PDB entry 8EVU | electron microscopy, 2.58 A resolution | chains D and F of the 6 polymer chains in the assembly

[Chain D]
Protein: Na(+)-translocating NADH-quinone reductase subunit D
From: Vibrio cholerae O395
Notes: EC 7.2.1.1
UniProtKB: Q9X4Q6 (NQRD_VIBCH); residues 1-210 here = UniProt positions 1-210
Amino-acid sequence (210 residues; row label = number of the first residue in the row):
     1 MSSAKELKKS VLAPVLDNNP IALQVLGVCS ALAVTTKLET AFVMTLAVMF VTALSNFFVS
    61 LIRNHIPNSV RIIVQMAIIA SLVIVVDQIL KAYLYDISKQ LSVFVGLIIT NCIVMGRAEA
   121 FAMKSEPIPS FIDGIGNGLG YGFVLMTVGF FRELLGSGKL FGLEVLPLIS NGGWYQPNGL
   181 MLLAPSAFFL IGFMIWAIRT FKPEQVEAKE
Not modelled in the structure: 1-7, 210
Metal / ion sites: 2Fe-2S cluster Fe: Cys29, Cys112 (shared with 2 residues of chain E)
Small-molecule neighbours: 2Fe-2S cluster (FES): Gly27, Val28, Cys29, Thr110, Asn111, Cys112

[Chain F]
Protein: Na(+)-translocating NADH-quinone reductase subunit F
From: Vibrio cholerae O395
Notes: EC 7.2.1.1
UniProtKB: Q9X4Q8 (NQRF_VIBCH); residue numbers follow UniProt; this construct covers 1-408
Amino-acid sequence (408 residues; row label = number of the first residue in the row):
     1 MSTIIFGVVM FTLIILALVL VILFAKSKLV PTGDITISIN GDPEKAIVTQ PGGKLLTALA
    61 GAGVFVSSAC GGGGSCGQCR VKIKSGGGDI LPTELDHISK GEAREGERLA CQVAVKADMD
   121 LELPEEIFGV KKWECTVISN DNKATFIKEL KLAIPDGESV PFRAGGYIQI EAPAHHVKYA
   181 DFDVPEKYRG DWDKFNLFRY ESKVDEPIIR AYSMANYPEE FGIIMLNVRI ATPPPNNPNV
   241 PPGQMSSYIW SLKAGDKCTI SGPFGEFFAK DTDAEMVFIG GGAGMAPMRS HIFDQLKRLK
   301 SKRKMSYWYG ARSKREMFYV EDFDGLAAEN DNFVWHCALS DPQPEDNWTG YTGFIHNVLY
   361 ENYLKDHEAP EDCEYYMCGP PMMNAAVINM LKNLGVEEEN ILLDDFGG
Not modelled in the structure: 33-408

[Interface between chain D and chain F]
Pairs across the interface (6; chain D residue first):
  Ser69(D) with Leu23(F); Lys26(F)
  Ile73(D) with Val19(F), hydrophobic; Ile22(F), hydrophobic
  Ala77(D) with Ile15(F), hydrophobic
  Ser81(D) with Phe11(F)
Other interface residues (no listed pair), chain D (5 interface residues in all): Val70

[Summary]
5 residues of chain D face 6 of chain F across their interface. Bound to chain D: 2Fe-2S cluster. Cys29(D) and
Cys112(D) form the 2Fe-2S cluster Fe site.
Chain D is Na(+)-translocating NADH-quinone reductase subunit D and chain F is Na(+)-translocating
NADH-quinone reductase subunit F, both from Vibrio cholerae O395; the structure, Cryo EM structure of Vibrio
cholerae NQR, was determined by electron microscopy.
